Entry 5WEN (electron microscopy, 6.80 A resolution (low resolution: residue-level contacts below are approximate; hydrogen-bond / salt-bridge calls are withheld)); this record covers chains B and C of the 4 polymer chains in the assembly.

[Chain B]
Molecule: Glutamate receptor 2, Germ cell-specific gene 1-like protein
From: Rattus norvegicus
Notes: fragment: and linked via LINKER GTG
Reference sequence: chimeric construct of P19491, D3Z7H4: residues 10-826 from P19491 (GRIA2_RAT), isoform P19491-2 positions 25-841 (UniProt number = residue number + 15); residues 830-1066 from D3Z7H4 positions 2-238 (UniProt number = residue number - 828)
Chain sequence (1057 residues; each row starts with the number of its first residue):
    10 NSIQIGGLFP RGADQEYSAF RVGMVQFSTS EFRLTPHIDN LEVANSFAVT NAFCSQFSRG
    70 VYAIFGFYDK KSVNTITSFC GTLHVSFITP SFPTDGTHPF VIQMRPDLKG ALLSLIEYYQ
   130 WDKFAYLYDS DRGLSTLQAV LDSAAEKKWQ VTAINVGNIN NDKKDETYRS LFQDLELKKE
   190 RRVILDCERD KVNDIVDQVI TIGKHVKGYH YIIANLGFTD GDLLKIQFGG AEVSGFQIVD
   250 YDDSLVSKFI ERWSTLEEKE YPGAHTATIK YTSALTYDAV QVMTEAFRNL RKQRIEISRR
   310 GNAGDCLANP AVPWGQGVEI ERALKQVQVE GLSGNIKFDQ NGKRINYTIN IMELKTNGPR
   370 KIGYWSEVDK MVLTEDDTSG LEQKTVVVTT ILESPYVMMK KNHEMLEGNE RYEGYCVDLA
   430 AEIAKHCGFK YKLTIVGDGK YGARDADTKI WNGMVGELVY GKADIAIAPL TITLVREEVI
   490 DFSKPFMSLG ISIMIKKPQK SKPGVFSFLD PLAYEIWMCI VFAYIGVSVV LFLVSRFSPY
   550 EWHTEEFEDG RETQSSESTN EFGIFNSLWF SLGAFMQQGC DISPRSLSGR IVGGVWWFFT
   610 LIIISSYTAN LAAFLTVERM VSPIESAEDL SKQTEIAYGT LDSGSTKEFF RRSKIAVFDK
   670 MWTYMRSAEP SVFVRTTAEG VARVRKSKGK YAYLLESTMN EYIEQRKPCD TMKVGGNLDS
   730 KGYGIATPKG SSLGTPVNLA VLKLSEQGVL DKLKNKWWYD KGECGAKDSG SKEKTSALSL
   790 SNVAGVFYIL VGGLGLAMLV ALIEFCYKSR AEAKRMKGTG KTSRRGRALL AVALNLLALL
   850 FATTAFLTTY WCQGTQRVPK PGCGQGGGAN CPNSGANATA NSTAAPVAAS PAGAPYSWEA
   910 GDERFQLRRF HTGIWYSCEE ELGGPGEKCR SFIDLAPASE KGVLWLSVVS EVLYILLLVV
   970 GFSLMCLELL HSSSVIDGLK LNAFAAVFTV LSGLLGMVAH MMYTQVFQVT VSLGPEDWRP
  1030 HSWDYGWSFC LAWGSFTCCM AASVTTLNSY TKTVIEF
Disordered / not traced: 545-572, 818-1066
Cystine bridges: Cys63-Cys315, Cys718-Cys773
Differences from the reference sequence: engineered mutation Glu241 (Asn256 in P19491), Leu382 (Val397 in P19491), Glu384 (Gly405 in P19491), Asp385 (Asn406 in P19491), Gln392 (Asn413 in P19491), Leu979 (Val151 in D3Z7H4); linker (827-829)
Curated features (UniProtKB/Swiss-Prot):
  - glycosylation: Asn355 (N-linked (GlcNAc...) asparagine)

[Chain C]
Molecule: Glutamate receptor 2, Germ cell-specific gene 1-like protein
From: Rattus norvegicus
Notes: fragment: and linked via LINKER GTG
Reference sequence: chimeric construct of P19491, D3Z7H4: residues 10-998 from P19491 (GRIA2_RAT), isoform P19491-2 positions 25-841 (offset varies); residues 1002-1238 from D3Z7H4 positions 2-238 (UniProt number = residue number - 1000)
Chain sequence (1057 residues; each row starts with the number of its first residue; note: 172 numbers in that range are skipped by the numbering (no residue carries them; nothing is unmodelled there)):
    10 NSIQIGGLFP RGADQEYSAF RVGMVQFSTS EFRLTPHIDN LEVANSFAVT NAFCSQFSRG
    70 VYAIFGFYDK KSVNTITSFC GTLHVSFITP SFPTDGTHPF VIQMRPDLKG ALLSLIEYYQ
   130 WDKFAYLYDS DRGLSTLQAV LDSAAEKKWQ VTAINVGNIN NDKKDETYRS LFQDLELKKE
   190 RRVILDCERD KVNDIVDQVI TIGKHVKGYH YIIANLGFTD GDLLKIQFGG AEVSGFQIVD
   250 YDDSLVSKFI ERWSTLEEKE YPGAHTATIK YTSALTYDAV QVMTEAFRNL RKQRIEISRR
   310 GNAGDCLANP AVPWGQGVEI ERALKQVQVE GLSGNIKFDQ NGKRINYTIN IMELKTNGPR
   370 KIGYWSEVDK MVLTEDDTSG LEQKTVVVTT ILESPYVMMK KNHEMLEGNE RYEGYCVDLA
   430 AEIAKHCGFK YKLTIVGDGK YGARDADTKI WNGMVGELVY GKADIAIAPL TITLVREEVI
   490 DFSKPFMSLG ISIMIKKPQK SKPGVFSFLD PLAYEIWMCI VFAYIGVSVV LFLVSRFSPY
   550 EWHTEEFEDG RETQSSESTN EFGIFNSLWF SLGAFMQQGC DISPRSLSGR IVGGVWWFFT
   610 LIIISSYTAN LAAFLTVERM VSPIESAEDL SKQTEIAYGT LDSGSTKEFF RRSKIAVFDK
   670 MWTYMRSAEP SVFVRTTAEG VARVRKSKGK YAYLLESTMN EYIEQRKPCD TMKVGGNLDS
   730 KGYGIATPKG SSLGTPVNLA VLKLSEQGVL DKLKNKWWYD KGECGAKDSG SKEKTSALSL
   790 SNVAGVFYIL VGGLGLAMLV ALIEFCYKSR A
   993 EAKRMKGTGK TSRRGRALLA VALNLLALLF ATTAFLTTYW CQGTQRVPKP GCGQGGGANC
  1053 PNSGANATAN STAAPVAASP AGAPYSWEAG DERFQLRRFH TGIWYSCEEE LGGPGEKCRS
  1113 FIDLAPASEK GVLWLSVVSE VLYILLLVVG FSLMCLELLH SSSVIDGLKL NAFAAVFTVL
  1173 SGLLGMVAHM MYTQVFQVTV SLGPEDWRPH SWDYGWSFCL AWGSFTCCMA ASVTTLNSYT
  1233 KTVIEF
Disordered / not traced: 545-572, 993-1001, 1041-1085, 1102-1106, 1155-1157, 1234-1238
Cystine bridges: Cys63-Cys315, Cys718-Cys773, Cys1099-Cys1110
Differences from the reference sequence: engineered mutation Glu241 (Asn256 in P19491), Leu382 (Val397 in P19491), Glu384 (Gly405 in P19491), Asp385 (Asn406 in P19491), Gln392 (Asn413 in P19491), Leu1151 (Val151 in D3Z7H4); linker (999-1001)
Residues lining bound ligands: Digitonin (AJP): Glu126, Tyr127, Tyr128, Gln129, Trp130, Arg191, Lys216, Gly217, Tyr218, His219, Glu241, Met380, Leu382, Val468, Tyr469, Gly470, Pro737, Gly739, Ser740, Ser741
Curated features (UniProtKB/Swiss-Prot):
  - glycosylation: Asn355 (N-linked (GlcNAc...) asparagine)

[Chain B / chain C interface]
Contacting residue pairs (69):
  Ile481(B) - Leu751(C)
  Leu483(B) - Leu748(C)
  Leu483(B) - Leu751(C)
  Leu483(B) - Glu755(C)
  Glu486(B) - Leu751(C)
  Phe491(B) - Lys493(C)
  Ser492(B) - Lys493(C)
  Lys493(B) - Phe491(C)
  Lys493(B) - Ser492(C)
  Lys493(B) - Lys493(C)
  Lys493(B) - Pro494(C)
  Pro494(B) - Pro494(C)
  Ser497(B) - Ser497(C)
  Asp519(B) - Ala786(C)
  Ala522(B) - Leu787(C)
  Ile525(B) - Leu787(C)
  Ile525(B) - Ser788(C)
  Ile525(B) - Leu789(C)
  Cys528(B) - Leu789(C)
  Gly582(B) - Gln587(C)
  Gln586(B) - Gln586(C)
  Gln586(B) - Gln587(C)
  Gly588(B) - Gln587(C)
  Pro593(B) - Trp578(C)
  Arg594(B) - Trp578(C)
  Leu596(B) - Glu813(C)
  Ser597(B) - Ala806(C)
  Ser597(B) - Val809(C)
  Ser597(B) - Ala810(C)
  Arg599(B) - Trp578(C)
  Val601(B) - Leu803(C)
  Val601(B) - Ala806(C)
  Val604(B) - Ile798(C)
  Trp605(B) - Leu799(C)
  Trp606(B) - Met585(C)
  Trp606(B) - Gln586(C)
  Trp606(B) - Gln587(C)
  Phe607(B) - Phe584(C)
  Phe607(B) - Met585(C)
  Phe608(B) - Val792(C)
  Phe608(B) - Val795(C)
  Phe608(B) - Phe796(C)
  Leu610(B) - Met585(C)
  Ile611(B) - Phe517(C)
  Ser614(B) - Thr617(C)
  Ser615(B) - Leu620(C)
  Ala618(B) - Leu624(C)
  Asn619(B) - Leu624(C)
  Asn619(B) - Leu787(C)
  Ala622(B) - Leu624(C)
  Ala622(B) - Arg628(C)
  Phe623(B) - Arg628(C)
  Thr625(B) - Met629(C)
  Val626(B) - Arg628(C)
  Val626(B) - Met629(C)
  Arg628(B) - Arg628(C)
  Arg628(B) - Thr784(C)
  Glu634(B) - Lys783(C)
  Glu637(B) - Lys776(C)
  Arg661(B) - Glu755(C)
  Arg661(B) - Gln756(C)
  Leu748(B) - Leu483(C)
  Leu748(B) - Glu486(C)
  Leu751(B) - Ile481(C)
  Glu755(B) - Leu483(C)
  Glu755(B) - Arg661(C)
  Gln756(B) - Arg661(C)
  Lys776(B) - Glu637(C)
  Lys776(B) - Lys641(C)
Other interface residues (no listed pair), chain B (62 interface residues in all): Thr482, Pro520, Gly535, Val539, Met585, Gln587, Ser592, Ser595, Ile600, Val630, Ile664, Val666, Asp728, Lys752, Gly757, Asp760, Asn764
Other interface residues (no listed pair), chain C (57 interface residues in all): Thr482, Ala621, Thr625, Ser635, Asp638, Phe658, Ile664, Leu727, Asp728, Lys752, Asp760, Asn764, Ser785, Gly802

[Overview]
62 residues of chain B face 57 of chain C across their interface. Bound to chain C: Digitonin.
Both chains are Glutamate receptor 2, Germ cell-specific gene 1-like protein (Rattus norvegicus). Entry 5WEN
(GluA2 bound to GSG1L in digitonin, state 2) was determined by electron microscopy, deposited together with
5WEK, 5WEL, 5WEM and 5WEO.
